9OP5 - chains A and b of the 24 polymer chains in the assembly; structure by electron microscopy, 3.50 A resolution.

== Chain A ==
Molecule: Capsid scaffolding protein
Organism: Human alphaherpesvirus 1 strain KOS
UniProt: I3TC84 (I3TC84_HHV1); residues -447 to 187 here correspond to UniProt positions 1-635 (UniProt number = residue number + 448)
Amino-acid sequence (635 residues; numbered -447 to 187; the number before each row is that of its first residue; numbers below 1 keep their minus sign (Met-447 is residue -447)):
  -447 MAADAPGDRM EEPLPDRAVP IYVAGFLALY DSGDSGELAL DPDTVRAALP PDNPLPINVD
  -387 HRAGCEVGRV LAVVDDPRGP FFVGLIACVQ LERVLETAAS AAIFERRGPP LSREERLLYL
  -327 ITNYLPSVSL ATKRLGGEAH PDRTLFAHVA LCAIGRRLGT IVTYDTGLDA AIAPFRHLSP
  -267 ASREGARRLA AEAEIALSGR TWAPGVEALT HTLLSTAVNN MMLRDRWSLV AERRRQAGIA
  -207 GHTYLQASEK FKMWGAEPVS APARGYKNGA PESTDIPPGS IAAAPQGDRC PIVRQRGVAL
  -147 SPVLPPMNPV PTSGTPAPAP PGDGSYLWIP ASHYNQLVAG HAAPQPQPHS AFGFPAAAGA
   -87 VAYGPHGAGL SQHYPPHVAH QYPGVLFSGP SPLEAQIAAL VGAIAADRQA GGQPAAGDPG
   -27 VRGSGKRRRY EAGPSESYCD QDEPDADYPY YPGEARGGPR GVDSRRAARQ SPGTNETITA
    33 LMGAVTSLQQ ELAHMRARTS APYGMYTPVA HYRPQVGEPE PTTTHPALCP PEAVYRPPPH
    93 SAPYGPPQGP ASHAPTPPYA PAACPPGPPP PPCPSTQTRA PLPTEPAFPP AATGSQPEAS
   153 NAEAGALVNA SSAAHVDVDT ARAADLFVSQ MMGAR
Not modelled in the structure: -447 to 0, 8-187

== Chain b ==
Molecule: Capsid portal protein
Organism: Human alphaherpesvirus 1 strain KOS
UniProt: H9E912 (H9E912_HHV1); the author numbering skips numbers that UniProt does not, so the offset changes along the chain: 0-27 = UniProt 1-28; 29-676 = UniProt 29-676
Amino-acid sequence (676 residues; numbered 0 to 676; 1 number in that range is skipped by the numbering (no residue carries it; nothing is unmodelled there); the number before each row is that of its first residue; numbering starts at 0):
     0 MTAPRSWAPT TRARGDTEAL CSPEDGWV
    29 KVHPTPGTML FREILHGQLG YTEGQGVYNV VRSSEATTRQ LQAAIFHALL NATTYRDLEA
    89 DWLGHVAARG LQPQRLVRRY RNAREADIAG VAERVFDTWR NTLRTTLLDF AHGLVACFAP
   149 GGPSGPSSFP KYIDWLTCLG LVPILRKRQE GGVTQGLRAF LKQHPLTRQL ATVAEAAERA
   209 GPGFFELALA FDSTRVADYD RVYIYYNHRR GDWLVRDPIS GQRGECLVLW PPLWTGDRLV
   269 FDSPVQRLFP EIVACHSLRE HAHVCRLRNT ASVKVLLGRK SDSERGVAGA ARVVNKVLGE
   329 DDETKAGSAA SRLVRLIINM KGMRHVGDIN DTVRAYLDEA GGHLIDAPAV DGTLPGFGKG
   389 GNSRGSAGQD QGGRAPQLRQ AFRTAVVNNI NGVLEGYINN LFGTIERLRE TNAGLATQLQ
   449 ERDRELRRAT AGALERQQRA ADLAAESVTG GCGSRPAGAD LLRADYDIID VSKSMDDDTY
   509 VANSFQHPYI PSYAQDLERL SRLWEHELVR CFKILCHRNN QGQETSISYS SGAIAAFVAP
   569 YFESVLRAPR VGAPITGSDV ILGEEELWDA VFKKTRLQTY LTDIAALFVA DVQHAALPPP
   629 PSPVGADFRP GASPRGRSRS RSPGRTAPGA PDQGGGIGHR DGRRDGRR
Not modelled in the structure: 0-23, 311-493, 624-676

== Chain A / chain b interface ==
Residue-residue contacts (7):
  Tyr3(A) - Tyr83(b)
  Tyr3(A) - Tyr608(b)
  Gly5(A) - Arg604(b)
  Glu6(A) - Thr82(b)
  Glu6(A) - Tyr83(b)  hydrogen bond (side chain-backbone)
  Glu6(A) - Tyr608(b)
  Ala7(A) - Arg207(b)
The authors on this interface:
  - specific contacts: Tyr3(A)-Tyr83(b) (hydrophobic contact), Tyr3(A)-Tyr608(b) (hydrophobic contact), Glu6(A)-Tyr608(b)

== In short ==
The interface between chain A and chain b involves 4 residues on one side and 5 on the other, with 1 hydrogen
bond. Its one hydrogen-bonded contact is Glu6(A)-Tyr83(b). The authors report hydrophobic contacts between
Tyr3(A) and Tyr83(b) and Tyr3(A) and Tyr608(b); a contact between Glu6(A) and Tyr608(b).
Chain A is Capsid scaffolding protein and chain b is Capsid portal protein, both from Human alphaherpesvirus 1
strain KOS; the structure, Herpes simplex virus type 1 (HSV-1) B-capsid pUL6 portal protein, dodecameric
complex, was determined by electron microscopy, deposited together with 9OP4, 9OPV, 9OP8, 9OPB and 9OPC.
